Entry 5W8O (X-ray diffraction, 1.47 A resolution); this record covers chains A and B.

[Chain A (and B)]
Name: Homoserine O-acetyltransferase
Source organism: Mycobacterium hassiacum (strain DSM 44199 / CIP 105218 / JCM 12690 / 3849)
Notes: EC 2.3.1.31; chain B of this document is another copy of the same molecule, construct and numbering; everything in this record applies to it too
Reference sequence: K5B926 (K5B926_MYCHD); residues 13-372 here = UniProt positions 13-372
Sequence (363 residues; each row starts with the number of its first residue):
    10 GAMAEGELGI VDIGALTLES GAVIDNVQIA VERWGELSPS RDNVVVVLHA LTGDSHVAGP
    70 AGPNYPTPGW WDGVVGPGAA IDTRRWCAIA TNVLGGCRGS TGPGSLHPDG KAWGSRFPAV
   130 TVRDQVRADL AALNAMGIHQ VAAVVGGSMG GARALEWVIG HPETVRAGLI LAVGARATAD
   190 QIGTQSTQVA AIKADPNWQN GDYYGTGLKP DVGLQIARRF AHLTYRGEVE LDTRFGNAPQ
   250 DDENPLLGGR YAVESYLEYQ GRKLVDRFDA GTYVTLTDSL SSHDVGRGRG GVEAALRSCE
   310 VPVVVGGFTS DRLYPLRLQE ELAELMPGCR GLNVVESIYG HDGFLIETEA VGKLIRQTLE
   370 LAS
Disordered / not traced: 10-14, 69-76, 251-257, 338-339 (chain B: 10-16, 70-76, 337-339)
Differences from the reference sequence: expression tag (10-12)
Bound ions: Na+ near Ile22 (its only coordinating residue here); Ca2+: Asp81, Val84
What the authors report for this chain:
  - catalytic residues: Ser157, Asp320, His350

[Chain A / chain B interface]
Pairs across the interface (74):
  Ala128(A) with Leu255(B)
  Thr130(A) with Leu255(B)
  Arg185(A) with Asp241(B), salt bridge; Gly245(B); Asn246(B)
  Ala186(A) with Asn246(B)
  Thr187(A) with Asp241(B)
  Ala188(A) with Leu240(B); Asp241(B), hydrogen bond (backbone-side chain); Gly245(B); Val262(B)
  Asp189(A) with Leu232(B); Arg321(B), salt bridge
  Ile191(A) with Asn246(B); Tyr260(B), hydrophobic; Val262(B), hydrophobic
  Gly192(A) with Leu232(B); Val262(B); Leu266(B)
  Thr193(A) with Phe229(B); Leu232(B)
  Ser195(A) with Arg228(B), hydrogen bond; Glu263(B)
  Thr196(A) with Arg228(B), hydrogen bond; Phe229(B); Leu266(B)
  Gln197(A) with Phe229(B)
  Ala199(A) with Ile225(B), hydrophobic; Arg228(B)
  Ala200(A) with Ile225(B)
  Ala203(A) with Val221(B), hydrophobic
  Val221(A) with Ala203(B), hydrophobic
  Ile225(A) with Ala199(B), hydrophobic; Ala200(B)
  Arg228(A) with Ser195(B), hydrogen bond; Thr196(B), hydrogen bond; Ala199(B)
  Phe229(A) with Thr193(B); Thr196(B); Gln197(B); Phe229(B), hydrophobic
  Leu232(A) with Asp189(B); Gly192(B); Thr193(B)
  Glu237(A) with Arg326(B), salt bridge
  Val238(A) with Arg326(B)
  Leu240(A) with Ala188(B); Asp189(B)
  Asp241(A) with Arg185(B), salt bridge; Thr187(B); Ala188(B), hydrogen bond (side chain-backbone); Arg326(B), salt bridge
  Gly245(A) with Arg185(B); Ala188(B)
  Asn246(A) with Arg185(B); Ala186(B); Ile191(B); Asp293(B), hydrogen bond
  Tyr260(A) with Ile191(B), hydrophobic; Ser290(B), hydrogen bond (side chain-backbone); Ser291(B)
  Val262(A) with Ala188(B); Ile191(B), hydrophobic; Gly192(B)
  Glu263(A) with Ser195(B)
  Leu266(A) with Gly192(B); Thr196(B)
  Ser290(A) with Tyr260(B), hydrogen bond (backbone-side chain)
  Ser291(A) with Tyr260(B), hydrogen bond (backbone-side chain)
  Asp293(A) with Asn246(B), hydrogen bond
  Arg321(A) with Asp189(B), salt bridge
  Arg326(A) with Glu237(B), salt bridge; Val238(B); Asp241(B), salt bridge
Other interface residues (no listed pair), chain A (41 interface residues in all): Ser29, Pro205, Phe244, His292, Pro324
Other interface residues (no listed pair), chain B (39 interface residues in all): Pro205, Phe244, His292, Pro324

[Overview]
41 residues of chain A face 39 of chain B across their interface, with 11 hydrogen bonds and 8 salt bridges.
Among the polar pairs are Arg185(A)-Asp241(B), Asp189(A)-Arg321(B) and Glu237(A)-Arg326(B). The Ca2+ site is
built by Asp81(A) and Val84(A). From the paper: catalytic residues Ser157(A), Asp320(A) and His350(A).
Chain A and chain B are both Homoserine O-acetyltransferase (Mycobacterium hassiacum (strain DSM 44199 / CIP
105218 / JCM 12690 / 3849)); the structure, Homoserine transacetylase MetX from Mycobacterium hassiacum, was
determined by X-ray diffraction (same publication as 6PUX and 5W8P).
